Entry 1X75 (X-ray diffraction, 2.80 A resolution); this record covers chains C and D of the 4 polymer chains in the assembly.

Chain C (and D):
Protein: Cytotoxic protein ccdB
Organism: Escherichia coli
Notes: chain D of this document is another copy of the same molecule, construct and numbering; everything in this record applies to it too
UniProt: P62555 (CCDB_ECO57); residue numbers follow UniProt; this construct covers 1-101
Sequence (101 residues; each row starts with the number of its first residue):
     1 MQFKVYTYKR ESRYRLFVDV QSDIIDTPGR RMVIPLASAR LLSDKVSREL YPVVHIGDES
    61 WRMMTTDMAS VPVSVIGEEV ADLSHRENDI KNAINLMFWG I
Unresolved in the structure: 10-11 (chain D: 12-14, 44-46)

Interface between chain C and chain D:
Contacting residue pairs - 43 pairs, chain C then chain D:
  Gln2(C) - Phe98(D)  hydrogen bond (side chain-backbone)
  Val20(C) - Phe98(D)
  Gln21(C) - Met97(D)
  Ser22(C) - Met97(D)  hydrogen bond (backbone-backbone)
  Ser22(C) - Phe98(D)
  Ser22(C) - Trp99(D)
  Ser22(C) - Gly100(D)
  Ile24(C) - Gly100(D)
  Ile25(C) - Leu96(D)
  Ile25(C) - Gly100(D)
  Thr27(C) - Thr66(D)
  Arg30(C) - Thr66(D)  hydrogen bond
  Arg30(C) - Asp67(D)  salt bridge
  Met32(C) - Thr66(D)
  Met32(C) - Met68(D)  hydrophobic
  Met32(C) - Met97(D)  hydrophobic
  Leu50(C) - Ile25(D)  hydrophobic
  Thr65(C) - Met32(D)
  Thr66(C) - Thr27(D)
  Thr66(C) - Met32(D)
  Thr66(C) - Ser70(D)  hydrogen bond (backbone-side chain)
  Met68(C) - Met32(D)  hydrophobic
  Met68(C) - Phe98(D)  hydrophobic
  Ser70(C) - Thr66(D)
  Lys91(C) - Trp99(D)
  Ile94(C) - Phe98(D)  hydrophobic
  Ile94(C) - Trp99(D)  hydrophobic
  Asn95(C) - Trp99(D)
  Leu96(C) - Ile25(D)
  Met97(C) - Gln21(D)
  Met97(C) - Ser22(D)  hydrogen bond (backbone-backbone)
  Phe98(C) - Gln2(D)  hydrogen bond (backbone-side chain)
  Phe98(C) - Val20(D)
  Phe98(C) - Met68(D)  hydrophobic
  Phe98(C) - Lys91(D)
  Phe98(C) - Ile94(D)  hydrophobic
  Trp99(C) - Ser22(D)
  Trp99(C) - Lys91(D)
  Trp99(C) - Asn95(D)
  Trp99(C) - Trp99(D)  hydrophobic
  Gly100(C) - Ser22(D)
  Gly100(C) - Ile24(D)
  Gly100(C) - Ile25(D)
Interface residues without a listed pair, chain C (25 interface residues in all): Tyr51, Asp67, Ala69
Interface residues without a listed pair, chain D (23 interface residues in all): Leu50, Thr65, Ala69

Overview:
25 residues of chain C and 23 residues of chain D are in contact; the contacts include 6 hydrogen bonds and 1
salt bridge. Polar pairs include Arg30(C)-Asp67(D), Gln2(C)-Phe98(D) and Arg30(C)-Thr66(D).
Chain C and chain D are both Cytotoxic protein ccdB (Escherichia coli); the structure, CcdB:GyrA14 complex,
was determined by X-ray diffraction.
